2VB7 - chains A and B; structure by X-ray diffraction, 1.60 A resolution.

Chain A (and B):
Name: 3-oxoacyl-[acyl-carrier-protein] synthase 1
Source organism: Escherichia coli
Notes: EC 2.3.1.41; chain B of this document is another copy of the same molecule, construct and numbering; everything in this record applies to it too
UniProtKB: P0A953 (FABB_ECOLI); residues 1-406 here = UniProt positions 1-406
Amino-acid sequence (406 residues; each row starts with the number of its first residue):
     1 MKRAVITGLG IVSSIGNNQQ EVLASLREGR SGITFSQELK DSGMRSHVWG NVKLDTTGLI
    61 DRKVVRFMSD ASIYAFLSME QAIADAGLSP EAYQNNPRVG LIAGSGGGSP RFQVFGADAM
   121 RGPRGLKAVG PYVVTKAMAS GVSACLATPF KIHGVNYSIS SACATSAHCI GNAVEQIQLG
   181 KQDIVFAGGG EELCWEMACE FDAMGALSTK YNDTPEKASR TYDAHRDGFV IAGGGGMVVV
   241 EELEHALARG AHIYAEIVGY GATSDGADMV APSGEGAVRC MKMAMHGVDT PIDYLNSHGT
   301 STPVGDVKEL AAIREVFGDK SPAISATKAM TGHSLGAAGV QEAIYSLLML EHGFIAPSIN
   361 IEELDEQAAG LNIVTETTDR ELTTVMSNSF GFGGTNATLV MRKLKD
Not modelled in the structure: 405-406
UniProt features mapped onto this chain:
  - active site (For beta-ketoacyl synthase activity): Cys163, His298, His333
  - natural variant: Ala4 (A4T: In strain: MA-1 / fabB3), Ser140 (S140F: In strain: K1060 / fabB5), Gly299 (G299S: In strain: MA-1 / fabB3), Ala329 (A329V: In strain: M5 / fabB15)
From the paper describing this entry:
  - conformationally variable residues (side-chain flip): Phe392
  - catalytic residues: Cys163 (citing earlier work)

Interface between chain A and chain B:
Pairs across the interface (144; chain A residue first):
  Ser42(A) - Met120(B)
  Gly43(A) - Met120(B)
  Met44(A) - Met120(B)
  Arg45(A) - Leu126(B)
  Phe67(A) - Met269(B)  hydrophobic
  Gly106(A) - Ala139(B)  hydrogen bond (backbone-backbone)
  Pro110(A) - Gln113(B)
  Gln113(A) - Ser109(B)
  Gln113(A) - Pro110(B)
  Gln113(A) - Gln113(B)
  Gln113(A) - Val114(B)
  Val114(A) - Ala117(B)  hydrophobic
  Val114(A) - Arg121(B)
  Ala117(A) - Val114(B)  hydrophobic
  Ala117(A) - Trp195(B)  hydrophobic
  Asp118(A) - Arg121(B)  salt bridge
  Met120(A) - Ser42(B)
  Met120(A) - Gly43(B)
  Met120(A) - Met44(B)
  Met120(A) - Cys199(B)  hydrophobic
  Arg121(A) - Val114(B)
  Arg121(A) - Asp118(B)  salt bridge
  Arg121(A) - Trp195(B)
  Leu126(A) - Arg45(B)
  Leu126(A) - Cys199(B)
  Leu126(A) - Asp202(B)
  Leu126(A) - Ala203(B)
  Val129(A) - Ala203(B)  hydrophobic
  Gly130(A) - Ala203(B)
  Pro131(A) - Ala203(B)
  Pro131(A) - Met204(B)
  Val133(A) - Glu200(B)
  Val134(A) - Glu200(B)
  Val134(A) - Phe201(B)  hydrophobic
  Val134(A) - Met204(B)  hydrophobic
  Val134(A) - Phe392(B)  hydrophobic
  Thr135(A) - Met269(B)
  Ala137(A) - Glu200(B)
  Met138(A) - Gly106(B)
  Ala139(A) - Ser105(B)
  Ala139(A) - Gly106(B)  hydrogen bond (backbone-backbone)
  Ala139(A) - Ser160(B)  hydrogen bond (backbone-side chain)
  Ser140(A) - Ser160(B)  hydrogen bond (backbone-side chain)
  Ser140(A) - Ser161(B)
  Ser140(A) - Ala162(B)
  Ala144(A) - Met269(B)
  Ala144(A) - Gly393(B)
  Cys145(A) - Met269(B)  hydrophobic
  Ala147(A) - Ser264(B)
  Ala147(A) - Gly266(B)
  Thr148(A) - Gly266(B)
  Thr148(A) - Ala267(B)
  Thr148(A) - Asp268(B)
  Thr148(A) - Met269(B)
  Thr148(A) - Gly393(B)
  Lys151(A) - Gly266(B)
  Ile152(A) - Ser264(B)  hydrogen bond (backbone-side chain)
  Ile152(A) - Asp265(B)
  Ile152(A) - Gly266(B)  hydrogen bond (backbone-backbone)
  His153(A) - Thr263(B)
  His153(A) - Ser264(B)  hydrogen bond (backbone-backbone)
  His153(A) - Asp265(B)  hydrogen bond (side chain-backbone)
  His153(A) - Glu275(B)
  His153(A) - Arg279(B)  hydrogen bond (backbone-side chain)
  Gly154(A) - Thr263(B)
  Gly154(A) - Ser264(B)  hydrogen bond (backbone-backbone)
  Asn156(A) - Ser264(B)  hydrogen bond
  Asn156(A) - Gly393(B)  hydrogen bond (side chain-backbone)
  Asn156(A) - Gly394(B)  hydrogen bond (side chain-backbone)
  Asn156(A) - Thr395(B)  hydrogen bond (backbone-side chain)
  Tyr157(A) - Ile159(B)  hydrophobic
  Tyr157(A) - Ser160(B)
  Tyr157(A) - Ser161(B)
  Tyr157(A) - His168(B)
  Tyr157(A) - Asn172(B)  hydrogen bond
  Ser158(A) - Ile159(B)
  Ser158(A) - Ser160(B)  hydrogen bond (backbone-backbone)
  Ile159(A) - Tyr157(B)  hydrophobic
  Ile159(A) - Ser158(B)
  Ser160(A) - Ala139(B)  hydrogen bond (side chain-backbone)
  Ser160(A) - Ser140(B)  hydrogen bond (side chain-backbone)
  Ser160(A) - Tyr157(B)
  Ser160(A) - Ser158(B)  hydrogen bond (backbone-backbone)
  Ser161(A) - Ser140(B)
  Ser161(A) - Tyr157(B)
  Ala162(A) - Ser140(B)
  His168(A) - Tyr157(B)
  Asn172(A) - Tyr157(B)  hydrogen bond
  Asn172(A) - Asn172(B)
  Glu175(A) - Gln176(B)  hydrogen bond
  Glu175(A) - Leu179(B)
  Glu175(A) - Lys181(B)  salt bridge
  Gln176(A) - Glu175(B)  hydrogen bond
  Leu179(A) - Glu175(B)
  Leu179(A) - Leu179(B)  hydrophobic
  Lys181(A) - Glu175(B)  salt bridge
  Lys181(A) - Tyr260(B)
  Trp195(A) - Ala117(B)  hydrophobic
  Trp195(A) - Arg121(B)
  Glu196(A) - Gln113(B)  hydrogen bond (backbone-side chain)
  Cys199(A) - Met120(B)  hydrophobic
  Cys199(A) - Leu126(B)
  Glu200(A) - Gln113(B)  hydrogen bond
  Glu200(A) - Val133(B)
  Glu200(A) - Val134(B)
  Glu200(A) - Ala137(B)
  Phe201(A) - Val134(B)  hydrophobic
  Asp202(A) - Leu126(B)
  Ala203(A) - Leu126(B)
  Ala203(A) - Val129(B)  hydrophobic
  Ala203(A) - Gly130(B)
  Ala203(A) - Pro131(B)
  Met204(A) - Pro131(B)
  Met204(A) - Val134(B)  hydrophobic
  Tyr260(A) - Lys181(B)
  Thr263(A) - His153(B)
  Thr263(A) - Gly154(B)
  Ser264(A) - Ala147(B)
  Ser264(A) - Ile152(B)  hydrogen bond (side chain-backbone)
  Ser264(A) - His153(B)  hydrogen bond (backbone-backbone)
  Ser264(A) - Gly154(B)  hydrogen bond (backbone-backbone)
  Ser264(A) - Asn156(B)  hydrogen bond
  Asp265(A) - Ile152(B)
  Asp265(A) - His153(B)  hydrogen bond (backbone-side chain)
  Gly266(A) - Ala147(B)
  Gly266(A) - Thr148(B)
  Gly266(A) - Lys151(B)
  Gly266(A) - Ile152(B)  hydrogen bond (backbone-backbone)
  Ala267(A) - Thr148(B)
  Met269(A) - Phe67(B)  hydrophobic
  Met269(A) - Thr135(B)
  Met269(A) - Ala144(B)
  Met269(A) - Cys145(B)  hydrophobic
  Met269(A) - Thr148(B)
  Val270(A) - Phe67(B)  hydrophobic
  Glu275(A) - His153(B)
  Arg279(A) - His153(B)  hydrogen bond (side chain-backbone)
  Phe392(A) - Val134(B)  hydrophobic
  Phe392(A) - Thr135(B)
  Phe392(A) - Met138(B)  hydrophobic
  Gly393(A) - Ala144(B)
  Gly393(A) - Asn156(B)  hydrogen bond (backbone-side chain)
  Gly394(A) - Asn156(B)  hydrogen bond (backbone-side chain)
  Thr395(A) - Asn156(B)  hydrogen bond (side chain-backbone)
Other interface residues (no listed pair), chain A (75 interface residues in all): Pro97, Ser105, Gly116, Val155, Gln178, Met197, Ala262, Asp268
Other interface residues (no listed pair), chain B (73 interface residues in all): Gly107, Ser143, Val155, Gln178, Ala262

Overview:
75 residues of chain A and 73 residues of chain B are in contact, with 34 hydrogen bonds and 4 salt bridges.
Polar contacts include Asp118(A)-Arg121(B), Glu175(A)-Lys181(B) and Ala139(A)-Ser160(B). From UniProt: 3
active-site residues on chain A. The paper reports the catalytic residue Cys163(A); conformational variability
at Phe392(A).
Both chains are 3-oxoacyl-[acyl-carrier-protein] synthase 1 (Escherichia coli). Entry 2VB7 (beta-ketoacyl-ACP
synthase I (KAS) from E. coli, apo structure after soak in PEG solution) was determined by X-ray diffraction,
deposited together with 2VB8, 2VB9 and 2VBA.
